PDB entry 4E1M | X-ray diffraction, 1.90 A resolution | chain A

Chain A:
Molecule: HIV-1 Integrase
Organism: Human immunodeficiency virus type 1
UniProtKB: P12497 (POL_HV1N5); residues 50-212 here correspond to UniProt positions 1197-1359 (UniProt number = residue number + 1147)
Amino-acid sequence (166 residues; row label = number of the first residue in the row):
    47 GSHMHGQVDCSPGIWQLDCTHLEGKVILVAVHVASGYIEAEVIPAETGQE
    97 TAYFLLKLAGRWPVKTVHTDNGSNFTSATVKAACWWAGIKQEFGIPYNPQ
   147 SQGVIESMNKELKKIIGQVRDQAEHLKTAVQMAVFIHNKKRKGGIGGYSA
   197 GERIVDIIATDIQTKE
Disordered / not traced: 47-55, 143, 189-191, 208-212
Sequence notes: expression tag (47-49); conflict Ala124 (Thr1271 in P12497); engineered mutation Lys185 (Phe1332 in P12497)
Modified positions: Cys65 (s-dimethylarsinoyl-cysteine; CAF); Cys130 (s-dimethylarsinoyl-cysteine; CAF)
Ligand contacts: TQ2 ((2S)-tert-butoxy[4-(3,4-dimethylphenyl)-2-methylquinolin-3-yl]ethanoic acid): Gln95, Ala98, Tyr99, Leu102, Ala124, Thr125, Ala128, Ala129, Trp132, Gln168, Ala169, Glu170, His171, Lys173, Thr174, Met178
Swiss-Prot annotation at these positions:
  - binding site (Mg(2+)): Asp64, Asp116, Glu152
Reported in the primary citation:
  - binding site for TQ2: Gln95, Tyr99, Leu102, Ala124, Thr125, Ala128, Ala129, Gln168, Ala169, Glu170, His171, Thr174, Met178

Overview:
Ligands of chain A: compound TQ2. Curated annotation (UniProt) lists 3 Mg2+-binding residues. The paper
reports a binding site for TQ2 at Gln95, Tyr99 and Leu102 among others.
Chain A is HIV-1 Integrase (Human immunodeficiency virus type 1); the structure, Crystal Structure of HIV-1
Integrase with a non-catayltic site inhibitor, was determined by X-ray diffraction, deposited together with
4E1N.
